PDB entry 9MIB | electron microscopy, 2.80 A resolution | chains B and D of the 18 polymer chains in the assembly

Chain B (and D):
Name: Envelope glycoprotein gp160
Organism: Human immunodeficiency virus 1
Notes: chain D of this document is another copy of the same molecule, construct and numbering; everything in this record applies to it too
Reference sequence: Q2N0S6 (Q2N0S6_9HIV1); residues 512-664 here correspond to UniProt positions 509-661 (UniProt number = residue number - 3)
Sequence (153 residues; row label = number of the first residue in the row):
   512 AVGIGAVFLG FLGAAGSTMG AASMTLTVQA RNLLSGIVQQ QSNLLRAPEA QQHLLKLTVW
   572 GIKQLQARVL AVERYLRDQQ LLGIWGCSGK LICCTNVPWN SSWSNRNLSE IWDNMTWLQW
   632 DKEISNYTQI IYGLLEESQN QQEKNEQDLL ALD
Not modelled in the structure: 512-517, 547-568
Sequence notes: conflict Pro559 (Ile556 in Q2N0S6), Cys605 (Thr602 in Q2N0S6)
Cystine bridges: Cys598-Cys604
Covalent attachments: N-acetylglucosamine (NAG) linked to Asn611, Asn637

How chain B and chain D interact:
Pairs across the interface - 32 pairs, chain B then chain D:
  Ile573(B) with Ile573(D), hydrophobic
  Leu576(B) with Leu576(D), hydrophobic
  Gln577(B) with Leu576(D); Arg579(D)
  Val580(B) with Leu576(D), hydrophobic; Arg579(D); Val580(D), hydrophobic
  Leu581(B) with Arg579(D)
  Val583(B) with Val583(D), hydrophobic
  Glu584(B) with Ser546(D), hydrogen bond; Arg579(D), salt bridge
  Leu587(B) with Leu545(D); Val583(D), hydrophobic; Tyr586(D), hydrophobic; Leu587(D), hydrophobic
  Arg588(B) with Leu545(D); Ser546(D)
  Gln591(B) with Ala541(D), hydrogen bond (side chain-backbone); Arg542(D); Leu545(D); Tyr586(D)
  Gly594(B) with Gly600(D)
  Ile595(B) with Thr538(D)
  Ser599(B) with Gly600(D)
  Glu647(B) with Thr538(D), hydrogen bond; Arg542(D), salt bridge
  Gln652(B) with Met535(D); Thr538(D), hydrogen bond
  Lys655(B) with Leu602(D); Ile603(D)
  Asp659(B) with Ile603(D); Cys605(D), hydrogen bond
Other interface residues (no listed pair), chain D (19 interface residues in all): Thr569, Lys601

Summary:
Chain B and chain D form an interface of 17 and 19 residues respectively, with 5 hydrogen bonds and 2 salt
bridges. Polar pairs include Glu584(B)-Arg579(D), Glu647(B)-Arg542(D) and Glu584(B)-Ser546(D).
N-acetylglucosamine is covalently linked to Asn611(B) and Asn637(B).
Chain B and chain D are both Envelope glycoprotein gp160 (Human immunodeficiency virus 1); the structure,
206-9C09 Fab in complex with HIV-1 GT1.1 v4.1 SOSIP Env trimer and RM20A3 Fab, was determined by electron
microscopy (same publication as 9MIA, 9MIC, 9MID, 9MIF, 9MIH, 9MII and 4 further entries).
